5FRN - chains A and C of the 4 polymer chains in the assembly; structure by X-ray diffraction, 2.85 A resolution.

# Chain A
Molecule: Integrase
From: Human spumaretrovirus
Notes: EC 2.7.7.49, 2.7.7.7, 3.1.26.4, 3.4.23.-, 2.7.7.-, 3.1.-.-
Reference sequence: P14350 (POL_FOAMV); residues 3-392 here correspond to UniProt positions 754-1143 (UniProt number = residue number + 751)
Chain sequence (395 residues; each row starts with the number of its first residue; numbers below 1 keep their minus sign (Gly-2 is residue -2)):
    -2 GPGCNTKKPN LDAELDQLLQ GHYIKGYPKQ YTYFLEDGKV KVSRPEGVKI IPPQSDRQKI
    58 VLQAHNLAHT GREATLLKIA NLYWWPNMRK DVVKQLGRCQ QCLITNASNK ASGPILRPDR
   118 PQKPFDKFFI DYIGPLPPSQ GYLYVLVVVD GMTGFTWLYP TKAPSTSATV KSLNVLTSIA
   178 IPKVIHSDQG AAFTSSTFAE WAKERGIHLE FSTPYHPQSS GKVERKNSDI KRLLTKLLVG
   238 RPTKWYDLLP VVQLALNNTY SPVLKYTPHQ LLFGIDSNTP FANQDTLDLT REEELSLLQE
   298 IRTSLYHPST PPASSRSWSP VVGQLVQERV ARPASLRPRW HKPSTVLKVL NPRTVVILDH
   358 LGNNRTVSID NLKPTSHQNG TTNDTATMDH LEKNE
Unresolved in the structure: -2 to 8, 376-392
Sequence notes: expression tag (-2 to 2); variant Ser217 (Gly968 in P14350), Gly218 (Ser969 in P14350)
Metal / ion sites: Zn2+: His62, His66, Cys96, Cys99; Mg2+ site 1: Asp128, Asp185 (together with magnesium); Mg2+ site 2: Asp128, Glu221 (together with magnesium)
Residues lining bound ligands: magnesium (QUW; 4-azanyl-N-[[2,4-bis(fluoranyl)phenyl]methyl]-1-oxidanyl-2-oxidanylidene-6-(5-oxidanylpentyl)-1,8-naphthyridine-3-carboxamide): Asp128, Tyr129, Asp185, Gln186, Gly187, Thr210, Pro211, Tyr212, Pro214, Gln215, Glu221
UniProt features mapped onto this chain:
  - binding site (Mg(2+)): Asp123, Asp185
From the paper describing this entry:
  - binding site for magnesium: Tyr212

# Chain C
Molecule: 19-nt DNA strand
Sequence (19 nucleotides; each row starts with the number of its first residue):
     1 ATTGTCATGG AATTTCGCA

# Chain A / chain C interface
Pairs across the interface - 43 pairs, chain A then chain C:
  Ile112(A) - DG4(C)  phosphate contact
  Ile112(A) - DT5(C)  base contact
  Leu113(A) - DT3(C)  base contact
  Leu113(A) - DG4(C)  hydrogen bond to the phosphate
  Arg114(A) - DG4(C)  sugar contact
  Arg114(A) - DT5(C)  salt bridge to the phosphate
  Pro115(A) - DT3(C)  base contact
  Pro115(A) - DG4(C)  phosphate contact
  Pro115(A) - DT5(C)  phosphate contact
  Lys124(A) - DT3(C)  base contact
  His183(A) - DT3(C)  salt bridge to the phosphate
  Glu207(A) - DT2(C)  phosphate contact
  Glu207(A) - DT3(C)  base contact
  Phe208(A) - DT2(C)  sugar contact
  Phe208(A) - DT3(C)  phosphate contact
  Ser209(A) - DT3(C)  phosphate contact
  Thr210(A) - DT2(C)  phosphate contact
  Thr210(A) - DT3(C)  hydrogen bond to the phosphate
  His213(A) - DG4(C)  salt bridge to the phosphate
  Gln215(A) - DG4(C)  sugar contact
  Ser216(A) - DT3(C)  hydrogen bond to the phosphate
  Gly218(A) - DG4(C)  hydrogen bond to the base
  Gly218(A) - DT5(C)  sugar contact
  Lys219(A) - DT5(C)  sugar contact
  Lys219(A) - DC6(C)  salt bridge to the phosphate
  Arg222(A) - DG4(C)  base contact
  Arg222(A) - DT5(C)  base contact
  Arg222(A) - DC6(C)  hydrogen bond to the base
  Arg222(A) - DA7(C)  hydrogen bond to the sugar
  Asp226(A) - DA7(C)  sugar contact
  Arg229(A) - DA7(C)  hydrogen bond to the phosphate
  Arg229(A) - DT8(C)  salt bridge to the phosphate
  Ser258(A) - DA7(C)  hydrogen bond to the phosphate
  Pro259(A) - DA7(C)  phosphate contact
  Pro259(A) - DT8(C)  base contact
  Lys345(A) - DA1(C)  base contact
  Leu347(A) - DA1(C)  base contact
  Leu347(A) - DT2(C)  sugar contact
  Asn348(A) - DT2(C)  hydrogen bond to the base
  Asn348(A) - DT3(C)  hydrogen bond to the sugar
  Arg350(A) - DG4(C)  salt bridge to the phosphate
  Thr351(A) - DT3(C)  sugar contact
  Thr363(A) - DA1(C)  base contact
Other interface residues (no listed pair), chain A (32 interface residues in all): Arg117, His205, Glu221, Val260, Val353, Ser365

# In short
32 residues of chain A and 8 residues of chain C are in contact, with 10 hydrogen bonds and 6 salt bridges.
Among the polar pairs are Gly218(A)-DG4(C), Arg222(A)-DC6(C) and Asn348(A)-DT2(C). Chain A binds magnesium.
Curated annotation (UniProt) lists Mg2+-binding residues Asp123(A) and Asp185(A) on chain A. The paper reports
a binding site for magnesium at Tyr212(A).
Here chain A is Integrase (Human spumaretrovirus) and chain C is a 19-nt DNA strand. Entry 5FRN (Crystal
structure of the Prototype Foamy Virus (PFV) intasome in complex with magnesium and the INSTI ...) was
determined by X-ray diffraction (same publication as 5FRM and 5FRO).
